PDB entry 3I4M | X-ray diffraction, 3.70 A resolution | chains D and G of the 15 polymer chains in the assembly

[Chain D]
Name: DNA-directed RNA polymerase II subunit RPB4
Organism: Saccharomyces cerevisiae
UniProt: P20433 (RPB4_YEAST); residues 1-221 here = UniProt positions 1-221
Amino-acid sequence (221 residues; row label = number of the first residue in the row):
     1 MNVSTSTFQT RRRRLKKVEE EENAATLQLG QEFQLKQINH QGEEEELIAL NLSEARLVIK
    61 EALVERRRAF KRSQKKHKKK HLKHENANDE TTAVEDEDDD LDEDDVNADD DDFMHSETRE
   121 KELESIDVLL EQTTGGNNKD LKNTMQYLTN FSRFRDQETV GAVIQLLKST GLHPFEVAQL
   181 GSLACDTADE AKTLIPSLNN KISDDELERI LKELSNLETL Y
Not modelled in the structure: 77-110
UniProt features mapped onto this chain:
  - modified residue: M1 (N-acetylmethionine), T91 (Phosphothreonine), T92 (Phosphothreonine)

[Chain G]
Name: DNA-directed RNA polymerase II subunit RPB7
Organism: Saccharomyces cerevisiae
UniProt: P34087 (RPB7_YEAST); numbering as in UniProt (aligned over 1-171)
Amino-acid sequence (171 residues; row label = number of the first residue in the row):
     1 MFFIKDLSLN ITLHPSFFGP RMKQYLKTKL LEEVEGSCTG KFGYILCVLD YDNIDIQRGR
    61 ILPTDGSAEF NVKYRAVVFK PFKGEVVDGT VVSCSQHGFE VQVGPMKVFV TKHLMPQDLT
   121 FNAGSNPPSY QSSEDVITIK SRIRVKIEGC ISQVSSIHAI GSIKEDYLGA I
UniProt features mapped onto this chain:
  - mutagenesis: V108 to H113 (Lowers nucleic-acid binding of RPB4-RPB7 by 10-fold; no effect on association with Pol II core complex; abolishes transcriptional activity of Pol II), I151 to H158 (No effect on nucleic-acid binding of RPB4-RPB7 and on association with Pol II core complex; abolishes transcriptional activity of Pol II)

[Chain D / chain G interface]
Pairs across the interface (95):
  N2(D) - E33(G)
  V3(D) - L9(G)
  V3(D) - N10(G)
  S4(D) - L9(G)
  T5(D) - L7(G)
  T5(D) - S8(G)
  T5(D) - F42(G)
  T5(D) - Y74(G)
  S6(D) - L7(G)
  S6(D) - S8(G)  hydrogen bond
  T7(D) - K5(G)
  T7(D) - F42(G)
  F8(D) - K5(G)
  F8(D) - D6(G)
  Q9(D) - K5(G)
  E22(D) - K83(G)
  N23(D) - K80(G)
  N23(D) - F82(G)
  N23(D) - K83(G)
  A24(D) - K83(G)
  A25(D) - K83(G)  hydrogen bond (backbone-backbone)
  A25(D) - G84(G)
  L29(D) - F3(G)  hydrophobic
  L29(D) - F82(G)  hydrophobic
  G30(D) - F82(G)
  E32(D) - K5(G)  salt bridge
  E32(D) - K41(G)
  E32(D) - F42(G)
  F33(D) - F3(G)  hydrophobic
  F33(D) - K41(G)
  F33(D) - K80(G)
  Q37(D) - K5(G)  hydrogen bond
  N39(D) - D6(G)
  N39(D) - R75(G)  hydrogen bond
  H40(D) - D6(G)  salt bridge
  H40(D) - K73(G)
  E45(D) - R75(G)  salt bridge
  L47(D) - F3(G)  hydrophobic
  I48(D) - F2(G)
  I48(D) - F3(G)
  I48(D) - I4(G)
  A49(D) - M1(G)
  A49(D) - F2(G)
  L50(D) - M1(G)
  L50(D) - F2(G)  hydrogen bond (backbone-backbone)
  L50(D) - I4(G)  hydrophobic
  V58(D) - I4(G)  hydrophobic
  V58(D) - L49(G)  hydrophobic
  V58(D) - V77(G)  hydrophobic
  A62(D) - L49(G)  hydrophobic
  A62(D) - D50(G)
  L63(D) - C47(G)  hydrophobic
  R66(D) - E35(G)  salt bridge
  R66(D) - C47(G)
  R66(D) - V48(G)  hydrogen bond (side chain-backbone)
  R66(D) - Y51(G)
  A69(D) - D52(G)
  F70(D) - Y51(G)  hydrophobic
  R72(D) - D52(G)  salt bridge
  S73(D) - R21(G)
  K76(D) - R21(G)  hydrogen bond (backbone-side chain)
  N138(D) - E35(G)  hydrogen bond (side chain-backbone)
  N138(D) - G36(G)
  D140(D) - G36(G)
  D140(D) - Y44(G)
  D140(D) - P105(G)
  L141(D) - L46(G)
  L141(D) - C47(G)  hydrophobic
  T144(D) - F2(G)
  T144(D) - L46(G)
  T144(D) - P105(G)
  Y147(D) - D88(G)  hydrogen bond (side chain-backbone)
  Y147(D) - G89(G)
  Y147(D) - V103(G)
  Y147(D) - G104(G)
  N150(D) - R142(G)
  F151(D) - G89(G)
  F151(D) - T90(G)
  F151(D) - R142(G)
  F175(D) - M1(G)
  F175(D) - E85(G)
  A178(D) - M1(G)
  Q179(D) - M1(G)
  Q179(D) - V86(G)
  L183(D) - V86(G)
  L183(D) - D88(G)
  L183(D) - R144(G)
  A184(D) - R144(G)  hydrogen bond (backbone-side chain)
  T187(D) - Y167(G)
  D189(D) - Y167(G)
  E190(D) - R144(G)  salt bridge
  E190(D) - Y167(G)
  L194(D) - V86(G)
  L194(D) - R144(G)
  L194(D) - Y167(G)
Other interface residues (no listed pair), chain D (58 interface residues in all): I38, L52, A55, I59, E65, G135, N143, L148, T193
Other interface residues (no listed pair), chain G (49 interface residues in all): V34, S37, E69, Q102, D166, L168

[In short]
Chain D and chain G form an interface of 58 and 49 residues respectively; the contacts include 10 hydrogen
bonds and 6 salt bridges. Polar pairs include E32(D)-K5(G), H40(D)-D6(G) and E45(D)-R75(G). From UniProt: 14
mutagenesis sites on chain G.
Here chain D is DNA-directed RNA polymerase II subunit RPB4 and chain G is DNA-directed RNA polymerase II
subunit RPB7, both from Saccharomyces cerevisiae. Entry 3I4M (8-oxoguanine containing RNA polymerase II
elongation complex D) was determined by X-ray diffraction, deposited together with 3I4N.
